7CDD - chains A and B of the 3 polymer chains in the assembly; structure by X-ray diffraction, 2.76 A resolution.

Chain A:
Protein: Lysine-specific histone demethylase 1A
Organism: Homo sapiens
Notes: EC 1.14.99.66
Reference sequence: O60341 (KDM1A_HUMAN); residues 172-833 here = UniProt positions 172-833
Amino-acid sequence (669 residues; numbered 165 to 833; the number before each row is that of its first residue):
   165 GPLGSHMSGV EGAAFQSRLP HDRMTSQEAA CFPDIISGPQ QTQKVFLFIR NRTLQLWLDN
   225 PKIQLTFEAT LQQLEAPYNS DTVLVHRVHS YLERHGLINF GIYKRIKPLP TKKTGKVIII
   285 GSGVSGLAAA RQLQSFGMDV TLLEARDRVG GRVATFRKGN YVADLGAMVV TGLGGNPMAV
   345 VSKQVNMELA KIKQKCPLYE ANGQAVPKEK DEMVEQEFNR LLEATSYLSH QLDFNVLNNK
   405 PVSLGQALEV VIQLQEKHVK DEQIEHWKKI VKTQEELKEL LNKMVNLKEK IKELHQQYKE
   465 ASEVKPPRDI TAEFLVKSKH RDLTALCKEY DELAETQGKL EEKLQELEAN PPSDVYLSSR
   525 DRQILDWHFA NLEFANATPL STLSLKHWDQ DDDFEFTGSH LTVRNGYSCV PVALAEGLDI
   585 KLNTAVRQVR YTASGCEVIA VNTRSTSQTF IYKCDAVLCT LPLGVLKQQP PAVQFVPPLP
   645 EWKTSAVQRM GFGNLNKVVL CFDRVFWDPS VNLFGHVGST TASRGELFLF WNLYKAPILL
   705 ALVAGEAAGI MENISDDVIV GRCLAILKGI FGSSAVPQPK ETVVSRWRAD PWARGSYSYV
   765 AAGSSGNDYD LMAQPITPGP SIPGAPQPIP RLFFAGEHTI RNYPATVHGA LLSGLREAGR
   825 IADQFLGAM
Disordered / not traced: 165-171, 833
Differences from the reference sequence: expression tag (165-171)
Residues lining bound ligands: FAD (flavin-adenine dinucleotide): Ile284, Gly285, Ser286, Gly287, Val288, Ser289, Gly290, Leu307, Glu308, Ala309, Arg310, Gly314, Gly315, Arg316, Val317, Leu329, Gly330, Ala331, Met332, Val333, Thr588, Ala589, Val590, Thr624, Leu625, Pro626, Val629, Val637, Leu659, Lys661, Trp751, Trp756, Ser760, Tyr761, Gly800, Glu801, Ala809, Thr810, Val811, His812, Ala814

Chain B:
Protein: REST corepressor 1
Organism: Homo sapiens
Reference sequence: Q9UKL0 (RCOR1_HUMAN); residues 308-440 here correspond to UniProt positions 311-443 (UniProt number = residue number + 3)
Amino-acid sequence (140 residues; each row starts with the number of its first residue):
   301 GSSGSASRKP PKGMFLSQED VEAVSANATA ATTVLRQLDM ELVSVKRQIQ NIKQTNSALK
   361 EKLDGGIEPY RLPEVIQKCN ARWTTEEQLL AVQAIRKYGR DFQAISDVIG NKSVVQVKNF
   421 FVNYRRRFNI DEVLQEWEAE
Disordered / not traced: 301-308
Differences from the reference sequence: expression tag (301-307)

How chain A and chain B interact:
Pairs across the interface (97):
  Glu381(A) - Met314(B)
  Arg384(A) - Pro311(B)
  Arg384(A) - Lys312(B)  hydrogen bond (side chain-backbone)
  Arg384(A) - Gly313(B)  hydrogen bond (side chain-backbone)
  Arg384(A) - Met314(B)
  Leu385(A) - Met314(B)  hydrophobic
  Glu387(A) - Pro311(B)
  Ala388(A) - Pro311(B)
  Ala388(A) - Met314(B)  hydrophobic
  Ala388(A) - Leu316(B)  hydrophobic
  Tyr391(A) - Lys309(B)
  Tyr391(A) - Pro310(B)
  Tyr391(A) - Leu316(B)  hydrophobic
  Leu392(A) - Val321(B)  hydrophobic
  Leu396(A) - Gln318(B)
  Phe398(A) - Val321(B)  hydrophobic
  Leu401(A) - Ser325(B)
  Val415(A) - Met314(B)  hydrophobic
  Gln417(A) - Val324(B)
  Gln417(A) - Ala331(B)
  Leu418(A) - Phe315(B)
  Leu418(A) - Leu316(B)  hydrophobic
  Leu418(A) - Asp320(B)
  Leu418(A) - Val321(B)  hydrophobic
  Leu418(A) - Val324(B)  hydrophobic
  Gln419(A) - Gly313(B)
  Gln419(A) - Met314(B)
  Gln419(A) - Phe315(B)  hydrogen bond (side chain-backbone)
  Gln419(A) - Leu316(B)
  Glu420(A) - Leu335(B)
  Lys421(A) - Asp320(B)  salt bridge
  Lys421(A) - Leu335(B)
  Lys421(A) - Leu338(B)
  His422(A) - Phe315(B)
  Lys424(A) - Leu335(B)
  Lys424(A) - Asp339(B)  salt bridge
  Asp425(A) - Leu338(B)
  Gln427(A) - Leu342(B)
  Ile428(A) - Leu338(B)
  Ile428(A) - Glu341(B)
  Ile428(A) - Leu342(B)  hydrophobic
  Trp431(A) - Leu342(B)
  Trp431(A) - Val345(B)  hydrophobic
  Trp431(A) - Ile349(B)  hydrophobic
  Lys432(A) - Val345(B)
  Ile434(A) - Ile349(B)  hydrophobic
  Val435(A) - Val345(B)
  Val435(A) - Ile349(B)  hydrophobic
  Gln438(A) - Ile352(B)
  Gln438(A) - Lys353(B)
  Gln438(A) - Asn356(B)  hydrogen bond (backbone-side chain)
  Glu439(A) - Gln348(B)
  Glu439(A) - Ile352(B)
  Leu441(A) - Asn356(B)
  Lys442(A) - Thr355(B)
  Lys442(A) - Asn356(B)
  Lys442(A) - Leu359(B)
  Leu445(A) - Asn356(B)
  Leu445(A) - Leu359(B)  hydrophobic
  Asn446(A) - Leu359(B)
  Met448(A) - Leu363(B)
  Val449(A) - Leu359(B)
  Val449(A) - Leu363(B)  hydrophobic
  Lys452(A) - Lys362(B)  hydrogen bond (side chain-backbone)
  Lys452(A) - Leu363(B)
  Lys452(A) - Asp364(B)
  Lys452(A) - Gly366(B)
  Lys452(A) - Ile367(B)
  Ile455(A) - Ile367(B)  hydrophobic
  Ile455(A) - Tyr370(B)  hydrophobic
  Lys456(A) - Tyr370(B)
  His459(A) - Tyr370(B)
  His459(A) - Leu372(B)
  Tyr462(A) - Leu372(B)  hydrophobic
  Ile474(A) - Glu386(B)
  Ile474(A) - Leu389(B)  hydrophobic
  Ile474(A) - Gln393(B)  hydrogen bond (backbone-side chain)
  Thr475(A) - Gln393(B)
  Phe478(A) - Leu390(B)  hydrophobic
  Phe478(A) - Gln393(B)
  Phe478(A) - Ala394(B)
  Phe478(A) - Lys397(B)
  Lys481(A) - Val408(B)
  Ser482(A) - Tyr398(B)  hydrogen bond (backbone-side chain)
  His484(A) - Leu372(B)
  His484(A) - Pro373(B)
  Arg485(A) - Tyr398(B)
  Arg485(A) - Ala404(B)
  Arg485(A) - Asp407(B)
  Arg485(A) - Val408(B)
  Asp486(A) - Lys397(B)  salt bridge
  Asp486(A) - Tyr398(B)  hydrogen bond
  Leu487(A) - Tyr370(B)
  Leu487(A) - Leu372(B)  hydrophobic
  Cys491(A) - Ile367(B)  hydrophobic
  Tyr494(A) - Gly366(B)
  Tyr494(A) - Ile367(B)  hydrophobic
Also at the interface, not in a pair above, chain A (52 interface residues in all): Val414, Glu477, Asp495
Also at the interface, not in a pair above, chain B (49 interface residues in all): Lys346, Lys360, Pro369, Asp401

Summary:
Chain A and chain B form an interface of 52 and 49 residues respectively; the contacts include 8 hydrogen
bonds and 3 salt bridges. Polar contacts include Lys421(A)-Asp320(B), Lys424(A)-Asp339(B) and
Asp486(A)-Lys397(B). Chain A binds flavin-adenine dinucleotide.
Chain A is Lysine-specific histone demethylase 1A and chain B is REST corepressor 1, both from Homo sapiens;
the structure, Crystal structure of LSD1-CoREST in complex with PRSFLVRR peptide, was determined by X-ray
diffraction, deposited together with 7CDC, 7CDE, 7CDF and 7CDG.
